Entry 9MSH (electron microscopy, 2.80 A resolution); this record covers chains I and J of the 8 polymer chains in the assembly.

Chain I:
Molecule: DNA-directed RNA polymerase subunit beta
From: Escherichia coli
Notes: EC 2.7.7.6
UniProt: P0A8V2 (RPOB_ECOLI); residues 1-1342 here = UniProt positions 1-1342
Amino-acid sequence (1342 residues; each row starts with the number of its first residue):
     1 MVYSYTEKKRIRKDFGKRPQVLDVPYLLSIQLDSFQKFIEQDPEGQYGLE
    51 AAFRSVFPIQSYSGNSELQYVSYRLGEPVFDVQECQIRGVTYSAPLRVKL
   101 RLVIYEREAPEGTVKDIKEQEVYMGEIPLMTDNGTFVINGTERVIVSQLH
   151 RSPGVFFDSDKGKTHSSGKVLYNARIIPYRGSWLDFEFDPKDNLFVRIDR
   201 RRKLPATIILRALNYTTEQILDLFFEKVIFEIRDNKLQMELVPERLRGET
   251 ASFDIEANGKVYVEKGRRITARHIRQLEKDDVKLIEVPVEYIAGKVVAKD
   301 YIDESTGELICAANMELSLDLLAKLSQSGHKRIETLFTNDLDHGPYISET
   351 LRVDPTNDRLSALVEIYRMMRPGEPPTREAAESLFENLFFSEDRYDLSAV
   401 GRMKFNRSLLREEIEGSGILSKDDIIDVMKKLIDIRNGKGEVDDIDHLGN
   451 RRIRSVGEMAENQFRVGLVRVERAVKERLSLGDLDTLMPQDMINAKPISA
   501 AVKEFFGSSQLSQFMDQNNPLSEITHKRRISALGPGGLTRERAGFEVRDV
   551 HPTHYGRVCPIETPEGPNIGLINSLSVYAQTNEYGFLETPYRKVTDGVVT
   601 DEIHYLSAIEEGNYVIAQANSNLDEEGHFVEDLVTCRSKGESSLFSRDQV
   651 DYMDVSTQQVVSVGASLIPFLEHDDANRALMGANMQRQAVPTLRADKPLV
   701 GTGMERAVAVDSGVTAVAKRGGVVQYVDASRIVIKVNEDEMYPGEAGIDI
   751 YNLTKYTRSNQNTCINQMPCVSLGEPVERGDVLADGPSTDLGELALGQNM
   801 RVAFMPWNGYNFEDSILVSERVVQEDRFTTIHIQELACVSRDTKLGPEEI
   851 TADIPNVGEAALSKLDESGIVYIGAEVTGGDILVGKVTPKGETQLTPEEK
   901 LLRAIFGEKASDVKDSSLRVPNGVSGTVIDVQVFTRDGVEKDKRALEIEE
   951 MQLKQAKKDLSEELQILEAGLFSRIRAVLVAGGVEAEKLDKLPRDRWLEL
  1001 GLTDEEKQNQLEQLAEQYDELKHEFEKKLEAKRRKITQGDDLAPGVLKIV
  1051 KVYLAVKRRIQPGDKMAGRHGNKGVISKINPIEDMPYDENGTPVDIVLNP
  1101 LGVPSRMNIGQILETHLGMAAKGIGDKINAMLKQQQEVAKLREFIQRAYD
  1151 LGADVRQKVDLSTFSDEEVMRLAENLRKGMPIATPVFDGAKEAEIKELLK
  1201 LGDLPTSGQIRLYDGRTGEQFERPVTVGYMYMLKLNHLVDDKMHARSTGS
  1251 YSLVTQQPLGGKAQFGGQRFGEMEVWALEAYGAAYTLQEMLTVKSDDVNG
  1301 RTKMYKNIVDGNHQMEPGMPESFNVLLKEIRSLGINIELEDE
Disordered / not traced: 1, 1342
Small-molecule neighbours: pyrophosphate (POP): Arg678, Ser1105, Arg1106
Curated features (UniProtKB/Swiss-Prot):
  - modified residue (N6-acetyllysine): Lys1022, Lys1200
  - mutagenesis: Ile561 (I561S: Resistant to antibiotics salinamide A and B), Ile569 (I569S: Resistant to antibiotics salinamide A and B), Ala665 (A665E: Resistant to antibiotics salinamide A and B), Asp675 (D675A/G: Resistant to antibiotics salinamide A and B), Asn677 (N677H/K: Resistant to antibiotics salinamide A and B), Leu680 (L680M: Resistant to antibiotics salinamide A and B), Glu813 (E813K: Disrupts the enzyme's active center)

Chain J:
Molecule: DNA-directed RNA polymerase subunit beta'
From: Escherichia coli
Notes: EC 2.7.7.6
UniProt: P0A8T7 (RPOC_ECOLI); residue numbers follow UniProt; this construct covers 1-1407
Amino-acid sequence (1415 residues; row label = number of the first residue in the row):
     1 MKDLLKFLKAQTKTEEFDAIKIALASPDMIRSWSFGEVKKPETINYRTFK
    51 PERDGLFCARIFGPVKDYECLCGKYKRLKHRGVICEKCGVEVTQTKVRRE
   101 RMGHIELASPTAHIWFLKSLPSRIGLLLDMPLRDIERVLYFESYVVIEGG
   151 MTNLERQQILTEEQYLDALEEFGDEFDAKMGAEAIQALLKSMDLEQECEQ
   201 LREELNETNSETKRKKLTKRIKLLEAFVQSGNKPEWMILTVLPVLPPDLR
   251 PLVPLDGGRFATSDLNDLYRRVINRNNRLKRLLDLAAPDIIVRNEKRMLQ
   301 EAVDALLDNGRRGRAITGSNKRPLKSLADMIKGKQGRFRQNLLGKRVDYS
   351 GRSVITVGPYLRLHQCGLPKKMALELFKPFIYGKLELRGLATTIKAAKKM
   401 VEREEAVVWDILDEVIREHPVLLNRAPTLHRLGIQAFEPVLIEGKAIQLH
   451 PLVCAAYNADFDGDQMAVHVPLTLEAQLEARALMMSTNNILSPANGEPII
   501 VPSQDVVLGLYYMTRDCVNAKGEGMVLTGPKEAERLYRSGLASLHARVKV
   551 RITEYEKDANGELVAKTSLKDTTVGRAILWMIVPKGLPYSIVNQALGKKA
   601 ISKMLNTCYRILGLKPTVIFADQIMYTGFAYAARSGASVGIDDMVIPEKK
   651 HEIISEAEAEVAEIQEQFQSGLVTAGERYNKVIDIWAAANDRVSKAMMDN
   701 LQTETVINRDGQEEKQVSFNSIYMMADSGARGSAAQIRQLAGMRGLMAKP
   751 DGSIIETPITANFREGLNVLQYFISTHGARKGLADTALKTANSGYLTRRL
   801 VDVAQDLVVTEDDCGTHEGIMMTPVIEGGDVKEPLRDRVLGRVTAEDVLK
   851 PGTADILVPRNTLLHEQWCDLLEENSVDAVKVRSVVSCDTDFGVCAHCYG
   901 RDLARGHIINKGEAIGVIAAQSIGEPGTQLTMRTFHIGGAASRAAAESSI
   951 QVKNKGSIKLSNVKSVVNSSGKLVITSRNTELKLIDEFGRTKESYKVPYG
  1001 AVLAKGDGEQVAGGETVANWDPHTMPVITEVSGFVRFTDMIDGQTITRQT
  1051 DELTGLSSLVVLDSAERTAGGKDLRPALKIVDAQGNDVLIPGTDMPAQYF
  1101 LPGKAIVQLEDGVQISSGDTLARIPQESGGTKDITGGLPRVADLFEARRP
  1151 KEPAILAEISGIVSFGKETKGKRRLVITPVDGSDPYEEMIPKWRQLNVFE
  1201 GERVERGDVISDGPEAPHDILRLRGVHAVTRYIVNEVQDVYRLQGVKIND
  1251 KHIEVIVRQMLRKATIVNAGSSDFLEGEQVEYSRVKIANRELEANGKVGA
  1301 TYSRDLLGITKASLATESFISAASFQETTRVLTEAAVAGKRDELRGLKEN
  1351 VIVGRLIPAGTGYAYHQDRMRRRAAGEAPAAPQVTAEDASASLAELLNAG
  1401 LGGSDNELELEVLFQ
Disordered / not traced: 1, 933-947, 1127-1133, 1374-1415
Differences from the reference sequence: expression tag (1408-1415)
Ion coordination: Zn2+ site 1: Cys70, Cys72, Cys85, Cys88; Mg2+: Asp460, Asp462, Asp464; Zn2+ site 2: Cys814, Cys888, Cys895, Cys898
Curated features (UniProtKB/Swiss-Prot):
  - binding site (Zn(2+)): Cys70, Cys72, Cys85, Cys88, Cys814, Cys888, Cys895, Cys898
  - binding site (Mg(2+)): Asp460, Asp462, Asp464
  - modified residue: Lys983 (N6-acetyllysine)
  - mutagenesis: Gln504 (Q504P: Resistant to antibiotics salinamide A and B), Asn690 (N690D: Resistant to antibiotics salinamide A and B), Met697 (M697V: Resistant to antibiotics salinamide A and B), Ala735 (A735T: Resistant to antibiotics salinamide A and B), Arg738 (R738C/H/P/S: Resistant to antibiotics salinamide A and B), Ala748 (A748E: Resistant to antibiotics salinamide A and B), Pro758 (P758S/T: Resistant to antibiotics salinamide A and B), Phe763 (F763C: Resistant to antibiotics salinamide A and B), Ser775 (S775A: Resistant to antibiotics salinamide A and B), Ala779 (A779T/V: Resistant to antibiotics salinamide A and B), Arg780 (R780C: Resistant to antibiotics salinamide A and B), Gly782 (G782A/C: Resistant to antibiotics salinamide A and B), 1 further mutagenesis entry in UniProt

How chain I and chain J interact:
Residue-residue contacts - 280 pairs, chain I then chain J:
  Phe545(I) with Ala784(J), hydrophobic; Asp785(J)
  Arg548(I) with Arg780(J)
  Asp549(I) with Pro750(J)
  Val550(I) with Phe773(J), hydrophobic; His777(J), hydrogen bond (backbone-side chain); Arg780(J)
  Tyr555(I) with Val769(J)
  Pro560(I) with Phe773(J), hydrophobic; Arg780(J), hydrogen bond (backbone-side chain)
  Ile561(I) with Tyr772(J), hydrophobic
  Thr563(I) with Arg780(J)
  Ile569(I) with Leu783(J), hydrophobic
  Gln618(I) with Leu770(J)
  Asn620(I) with Asn768(J)
  Arg637(I) with Leu770(J)
  Glu641(I) with Lys749(J), salt bridge
  Ser642(I) with Leu770(J)
  Thr657(I) with Val769(J)
  Val660(I) with Val769(J), hydrophobic
  Leu671(I) with Tyr772(J)
  Glu672(I) with Gly766(J); Leu767(J), hydrogen bond (backbone-backbone)
  His673(I) with Phe763(J), hydrogen bond (side chain-backbone); Arg764(J); Glu765(J); Gly766(J)
  Asp674(I) with Phe763(J); Tyr772(J), hydrogen bond (backbone-side chain)
  Asp675(I) with Phe763(J); Tyr772(J)
  Ala676(I) with Tyr772(J); Ala779(J), hydrophobic
  Asn677(I) with Ala779(J); Leu783(J)
  Ala679(I) with Tyr772(J)
  Phe804(I) with Ala637(J); Ser638(J), hydrogen bond (backbone-side chain)
  Met805(I) with Ala633(J); Ala637(J)
  Pro806(I) with Ala632(J); Ala633(J); Ala637(J)
  Asn808(I) with Pro359(J); Ala633(J)
  Gly809(I) with Pro359(J); Phe629(J)
  Tyr810(I) with Pro359(J)
  Phe812(I) with Pro451(J); Phe461(J); Ser503(J); Asp505(J)
  Glu813(I) with Asp460(J); Phe461(J), hydrogen bond (backbone-backbone); Gln504(J), hydrogen bond
  Asp814(I) with Asp460(J); Phe461(J)
  Ser815(I) with Val357(J); Phe461(J)
  Gly1063(I) with Val354(J); Thr356(J)
  Lys1065(I) with Asp462(J)
  Lys1073(I) with Asp462(J)
  Val1075(I) with Thr356(J); Phe461(J), hydrogen bond (backbone-backbone); Gly463(J)
  Ile1076(I) with Thr356(J)
  Ser1077(I) with Val357(J)
  Asn1099(I) with Asp505(J), hydrogen bond
  Pro1100(I) with Ala637(J); Val639(J), hydrophobic; Met725(J)
  Leu1101(I) with Gln504(J); Asp505(J); Met725(J), hydrophobic; Arg731(J)
  Pro1104(I) with Met725(J), hydrophobic
  Ser1105(I) with Arg731(J); Gln736(J), hydrogen bond (backbone-side chain)
  Arg1106(I) with Arg731(J)
  Met1107(I) with Gln739(J), hydrogen bond
  Ile1109(I) with Met644(J), hydrophobic; Leu740(J), hydrophobic
  Ile1112(I) with Val639(J), hydrophobic
  Leu1113(I) with Ile641(J), hydrophobic
  His1116(I) with Ile641(J)
  Phe1187(I) with Leu767(J); Tyr772(J), hydrophobic
  Glu1192(I) with Ile641(J); Arg764(J), salt bridge
  Lys1196(I) with Asp642(J), salt bridge
  Gln1209(I) with Val639(J); Gly640(J)
  Glu1219(I) with Arg634(J), salt bridge
  Phe1221(I) with Ala633(J); Arg634(J)
  Glu1222(I) with Tyr512(J), hydrogen bond; Tyr537(J), hydrogen bond; Arg634(J); Ser635(J)
  Arg1223(I) with Ser635(J), hydrogen bond (backbone-backbone); Gly636(J); Phe719(J), hydrogen bond (side chain-backbone); Ser721(J), hydrogen bond
  Pro1224(I) with Gly636(J); Ser638(J)
  Val1225(I) with Gly636(J); Ser638(J)
  Thr1226(I) with Ser638(J), hydrogen bond (backbone-side chain); Val639(J), hydrogen bond (side chain-backbone); Gly640(J)
  Val1239(I) with Lys445(J)
  Asp1240(I) with Lys445(J), salt bridge
  Lys1242(I) with Arg352(J); Val354(J)
  Met1243(I) with Arg352(J); Met372(J), hydrophobic; Lys445(J)
  His1244(I) with Gly351(J); Arg352(J), hydrogen bond (backbone-backbone); Met372(J)
  Ala1245(I) with Ser350(J); Glu375(J)
  Arg1246(I) with Asp348(J), salt bridge; Tyr349(J), hydrogen bond (backbone-backbone); Ser350(J), hydrogen bond (backbone-backbone); Glu375(J); Leu376(J)
  Ser1247(I) with Asp348(J); Tyr349(J); Glu375(J)
  Tyr1251(I) with Asp348(J), hydrogen bond
  Leu1253(I) with Arg99(J), hydrogen bond (backbone-side chain)
  Val1254(I) with Arg99(J), hydrogen bond (backbone-side chain)
  Thr1255(I) with Arg337(J); Asn341(J)
  Gln1256(I) with Arg99(J)
  Gln1257(I) with Asn341(J), hydrogen bond; Lys345(J)
  Pro1258(I) with Arg346(J); Asp348(J)
  Leu1259(I) with Arg346(J)
  Gly1260(I) with Arg346(J)
  Phe1265(I) with Glu375(J)
  Gly1267(I) with Arg346(J), hydrogen bond (backbone-side chain); Val347(J)
  Gln1268(I) with Arg346(J); Val347(J), hydrogen bond (backbone-backbone); Ser350(J), hydrogen bond (backbone-side chain); Gly351(J); Arg352(J), hydrogen bond
  Arg1269(I) with Arg339(J); Gln340(J), hydrogen bond (side chain-backbone); Gly344(J), hydrogen bond (side chain-backbone); Lys345(J); Arg346(J)
  Phe1270(I) with Gly344(J); Lys345(J), hydrogen bond (backbone-backbone); His469(J)
  Glu1272(I) with Arg339(J), salt bridge; Leu343(J); Arg798(J), salt bridge
  Met1273(I) with Pro427(J), hydrophobic; Thr428(J)
  Glu1274(I) with Asn424(J); Thr428(J), hydrogen bond; Ile434(J)
  Val1275(I) with Leu343(J)
  Trp1276(I) with Arg798(J); Val801(J); Val917(J); Gln921(J)
  Ala1277(I) with Arg431(J); Gln921(J)
  Leu1278(I) with Met484(J), hydrophobic
  Glu1279(I) with Ala914(J); Leu1347(J); Val1351(J)
  Ala1280(I) with Arg431(J), hydrogen bond (backbone-side chain); Gln921(J)
  Tyr1281(I) with Arg431(J), hydrogen bond (side chain-backbone); Ile434(J), hydrogen bond (side chain-backbone); Gln435(J); Leu483(J); Asn489(J), hydrogen bond
  Gly1282(I) with Gly1360(J); Thr1361(J), hydrogen bond (backbone-backbone)
  Ala1283(I) with Glu479(J)
  Ala1284(I) with Glu479(J); Leu1356(J); Ile1357(J), hydrophobic; Thr1361(J), hydrogen bond (backbone-side chain); Gly1362(J)
  Tyr1285(I) with Glu475(J); Glu479(J), hydrogen bond (backbone-side chain); Thr1361(J)
  Thr1286(I) with Ala476(J); Glu479(J), hydrogen bond
  Gln1288(I) with Gly1354(J); Leu1356(J)
  Glu1289(I) with Leu472(J), hydrogen bond (side chain-backbone); Thr473(J), hydrogen bond; Ala476(J)
  Met1290(I) with Val347(J); His469(J)
  Leu1291(I) with Lys345(J), hydrogen bond (backbone-side chain); Val1351(J)
  Thr1292(I) with Gly1354(J)
  Lys1294(I) with Val347(J); Asp348(J), hydrogen bond (backbone-backbone); Tyr349(J); Val470(J), hydrogen bond (side chain-backbone)
  Ser1295(I) with Lys345(J); Arg346(J), hydrogen bond (side chain-backbone)
  Asp1296(I) with Lys345(J), salt bridge
  Met1304(I) with Leu472(J), hydrophobic
  Tyr1305(I) with Tyr349(J); Tyr382(J)
  Ile1308(I) with Pro379(J), hydrophobic; Phe380(J); Leu472(J), hydrophobic
  Val1309(I) with Pro379(J), hydrophobic; Gly383(J)
  His1313(I) with Phe380(J); Leu472(J); Leu474(J); Gln477(J)
  Gln1314(I) with Thr473(J)
  Met1315(I) with Thr473(J)
  Met1319(I) with Phe17(J), hydrophobic
  Pro1320(I) with Val1353(J)
  Glu1321(I) with Arg99(J)
  Ser1322(I) with Leu342(J)
  Phe1323(I) with Ile20(J), hydrophobic; Leu342(J); Ile1352(J), hydrophobic
  Val1325(I) with Arg99(J); Leu249(J), hydrophobic
  Leu1326(I) with Arg337(J); Phe338(J), hydrophobic; Leu342(J), hydrophobic
  Lys1328(I) with Glu100(J); Leu245(J); Leu249(J)
  Glu1329(I) with Met330(J); Ile331(J); Arg337(J), salt bridge
  Ile1330(I) with Ile331(J), hydrophobic
  Arg1331(I) with Trp33(J); Pro243(J)
  Ser1332(I) with Leu245(J); Leu327(J)
  Leu1333(I) with His113(J), hydrogen bond (backbone-side chain); Trp115(J), hydrophobic; Leu307(J); Leu327(J), hydrophobic
  Gly1334(I) with Ala25(J)
  Ile1335(I) with Ile22(J), hydrophobic; Ala23(J); Trp115(J), hydrophobic
  Asn1336(I) with Lys21(J); Ile22(J); Ala23(J), hydrogen bond (backbone-backbone); Leu24(J); Trp33(J)
  Ile1337(I) with Ile20(J), hydrophobic; Lys21(J)
  Glu1338(I) with Ile20(J); Lys21(J), hydrogen bond (backbone-backbone)
  Leu1339(I) with Phe17(J), hydrophobic; Ala19(J); Ile20(J), hydrophobic
  Glu1340(I) with Phe17(J); Asp18(J), hydrogen bond (backbone-backbone); Ala19(J), hydrogen bond (backbone-backbone); Lys21(J); Arg1341(J), salt bridge
  Asp1341(I) with Glu16(J); Phe17(J); Asp18(J)
Also at the interface, not in a pair above, chain I (154 interface residues in all): His551, Pro552, His554, Cys559, Gly570, Asn573, Thr635, Leu680, Trp807, Asn811, Pro1062, Gly1074, Val1103, Ser1207, Thr1248, Gly1271, Leu1287, Asn1299, Gly1318
Also at the interface, not in a pair above, chain J (170 interface residues in all): Thr12, Thr14, Met29, Met102, Pro246, Asp248, Pro251, Ser353, Ile355, Tyr360, Lys371, Lys378, Glu386, Ile394, Leu422, His430, Leu432, Ala446, Gln465, Ala467, Pro471, Leu508, Arg538, Ala630, Asn720, Met724, Ala730, Gly732, Arg744, Thr776, Leu788, Thr797, Ile918, Phe1319, Leu1332, Ala1336, Arg1355, Ala1359

In short:
Chain I and chain J form an interface of 154 and 170 residues respectively; the contacts include 53 hydrogen
bonds and 11 salt bridges. Polar contacts include Glu641(I)-Lys749(J), Glu1192(I)-Arg764(J) and
Lys1196(I)-Asp642(J). Chain I binds pyrophosphate.
Here chain I is DNA-directed RNA polymerase subunit beta and chain J is DNA-directed RNA polymerase subunit
beta', both from Escherichia coli. Entry 9MSH (de novo SigN RNA polymerase open complex (RPo)) was determined
by electron microscopy together with 9MSE, 9MSF, 9MSG and 9MSJ from the same study.
